PDB entry 7VD7 | X-ray diffraction, 1.43 A resolution | chains A and B

== Chain A ==
Protein: toxin
Source organism: Salmonella typhimurium
Reference sequence: A0A0F7JD05 (A0A0F7JD05_SALTM); residue numbers follow UniProt; this construct covers 2-95
Amino-acid sequence (94 residues; each row starts with the number of its first residue):
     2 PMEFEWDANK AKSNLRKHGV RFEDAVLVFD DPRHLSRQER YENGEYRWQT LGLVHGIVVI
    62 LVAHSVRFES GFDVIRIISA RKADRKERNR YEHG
Differences from the reference sequence: engineered mutation Asp-74 (Glu in A0A0F7JD05)

== Chain B ==
Protein: antitoxin
Source organism: Salmonella typhimurium
Reference sequence: A0A0F7JDL4 (A0A0F7JDL4_SALTM); numbering as in UniProt (aligned over 14-57)
Amino-acid sequence (44 residues; numbered 14 to 57; the number before each row is that of its first residue):
    14 LSAQHEAELK ALAKKSDDEI DYSDIPASED GQWSEAVRGK FFRP

== Interface between chain A and chain B ==
Pairs across the interface (72; chain A residue first):
  Lys-18(A) / Asp-34(B)  salt bridge
  Lys-18(A) / Ser-36(B)  hydrogen bond
  Lys-18(A) / Asp-37(B)  salt bridge
  His-19(A) / Leu-25(B)
  His-19(A) / Lys-28(B)  hydrogen bond (backbone-side chain)
  His-19(A) / Asp-34(B)
  His-19(A) / Asp-37(B)  salt bridge
  Val-21(A) / Leu-25(B)  hydrophobic
  Arg-22(A) / His-18(B)
  Arg-22(A) / Glu-21(B)  salt bridge
  Asp-25(A) / His-18(B)  salt bridge
  Asp-25(A) / Leu-22(B)
  Phe-30(A) / Phe-54(B)  hydrophobic
  Phe-30(A) / Phe-55(B)
  Asp-31(A) / Phe-55(B)
  Pro-33(A) / Gly-52(B)
  Pro-33(A) / Phe-55(B)  hydrophobic
  Arg-34(A) / Arg-51(B)  hydrogen bond (backbone-side chain)
  His-35(A) / Val-50(B)
  His-35(A) / Arg-51(B)
  His-35(A) / Gly-52(B)  hydrogen bond (backbone-backbone)
  His-35(A) / Lys-53(B)  hydrogen bond (side chain-backbone)
  His-35(A) / Phe-54(B)  hydrogen bond (side chain-backbone)
  His-35(A) / Phe-55(B)
  Leu-36(A) / Trp-46(B)
  Leu-36(A) / Ala-49(B)  hydrophobic
  Leu-36(A) / Val-50(B)
  Leu-36(A) / Arg-51(B)
  Ser-37(A) / Ala-49(B)
  Ser-37(A) / Val-50(B)  hydrogen bond (backbone-backbone)
  Ser-37(A) / Lys-53(B)
  Ser-37(A) / Phe-54(B)
  Arg-38(A) / Gln-45(B)
  Arg-38(A) / Trp-46(B)
  Trp-49(A) / Phe-54(B)  hydrophobic
  Gln-50(A) / Ile-38(B)
  Gln-50(A) / Trp-46(B)
  Leu-52(A) / Trp-46(B)  hydrophobic
  His-56(A) / Leu-14(B)
  His-56(A) / Leu-22(B)
  Ile-58(A) / Leu-22(B)
  Ile-58(A) / Lys-23(B)
  Ile-58(A) / Ala-26(B)
  Leu-62(A) / Ile-38(B)  hydrophobic
  Leu-62(A) / Trp-46(B)  hydrophobic
  Ala-64(A) / Ile-38(B)  hydrophobic
  His-65(A) / Phe-54(B)
  Val-67(A) / Phe-54(B)  hydrophobic
  Ser-80(A) / Asp-37(B)
  Ser-80(A) / Ile-38(B)
  Ala-81(A) / Ile-38(B)
  Arg-82(A) / Ile-33(B)
  Arg-82(A) / Asp-34(B)
  Arg-82(A) / Tyr-35(B)
  Arg-82(A) / Ile-38(B)  hydrogen bond (side chain-backbone)
  Arg-82(A) / Pro-39(B)  hydrogen bond (side chain-backbone)
  Lys-83(A) / Leu-25(B)
  Lys-83(A) / Ala-26(B)
  Lys-83(A) / Lys-28(B)
  Lys-83(A) / Ile-33(B)
  Ala-84(A) / Ile-33(B)
  Asp-85(A) / Asp-30(B)
  Asp-85(A) / Ile-33(B)
  Asp-85(A) / Tyr-35(B)  hydrogen bond
  Arg-86(A) / Asp-30(B)  hydrogen bond (backbone-side chain)
  Glu-88(A) / Ser-41(B)  hydrogen bond
  Arg-89(A) / Asp-30(B)  salt bridge
  Asn-90(A) / Asp-43(B)
  Arg-91(A) / Asp-43(B)  salt bridge
  Arg-91(A) / Arg-51(B)  hydrogen bond (backbone-side chain)
  Tyr-92(A) / Arg-51(B)  hydrogen bond (backbone-side chain)
  Gly-95(A) / Arg-51(B)  hydrogen bond (backbone-side chain)
Also at the interface, not in a pair above, chain A (44 interface residues in all): Met-3, Gly-20, Asp-32, Thr-51, Val-55, Val-59, Ile-61, Val-63, Ile-76
Also at the interface, not in a pair above, chain B (29 interface residues in all): Glu-19, Ala-40

== Overview ==
44 residues of chain A and 29 residues of chain B are in contact, with 15 hydrogen bonds and 7 salt bridges.
Among the polar pairs are Lys-18(A)/Asp-34(B), Lys-18(A)/Asp-37(B) and His-19(A)/Asp-37(B).
Chain A is toxin and chain B is antitoxin, both from Salmonella typhimurium; the structure, Toxin - Antitoxin
complex from Salmonella enterica serovar Typhimurium, was determined by X-ray diffraction.
